PDB entry 3UDV | X-ray diffraction, 1.88 A resolution | chain A

== Chain A ==
Protein: 2-amino-4-hydroxy-6-hydroxymethyldihydropteridine pyrophosphokinase
Source organism: Escherichia coli
Notes: EC 2.7.6.3
UniProtKB: P26281 (HPPK_ECOLI); residues 1-158 here correspond to UniProt positions 2-159 (UniProt number = residue number + 1)
Sequence (158 residues; each row starts with the number of its first residue):
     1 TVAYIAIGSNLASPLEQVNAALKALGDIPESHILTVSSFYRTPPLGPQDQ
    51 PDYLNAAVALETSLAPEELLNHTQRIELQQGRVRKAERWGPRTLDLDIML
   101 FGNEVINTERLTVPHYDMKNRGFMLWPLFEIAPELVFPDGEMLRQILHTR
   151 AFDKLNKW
Not modelled in the structure: 83-86
Ligand contacts: J1C (5'-S-[1-(2-{[(2-amino-7,7-dimethyl-4-oxo-3,4,7,8-tetrahydropteridin-6-yl)carbonyl]amino}ethyl)piperidin-4-yl]-5'-thioadenosine): G8, T42, P43, P44, L45, Y53, N55, L70, Q74, E77, R88, W89, G90, R92, D95, L96, D97, I98, R110, L111, T112, V113, H115, R121, F123
What the authors report for this chain:
  - binding site for J1C: L45, W89
  - conformationally variable residues (order/disorder transition): V83 to A86

== In short ==
Ligands of chain A: compound J1C. From the paper: a binding site for J1C at L45 and W89; conformational
variability at V83.
Chain A is 2-amino-4-hydroxy-6-hydroxymethyldihydropteridine pyrophosphokinase (Escherichia coli); the
structure, Crystal structure of E. coli HPPK in complex with bisubstrate analogue inhibitor J1C, was
determined by X-ray diffraction (same publication as 3UD5 and 3UDE).
